9UTB - chains A and B; structure by electron microscopy, 3.59 A resolution.

Chain A:
Molecule: Taste receptor type 1 member 2, Engineered red fluorescent protein mScarlet3
Organism: Homo sapiens
UniProtKB: Q8TE23 (TS1R2_HUMAN); residues 26-839 carry their UniProt numbers (814 of 1049 residues fall inside the UniProt entry; the rest is not from it)
Amino-acid sequence (1078 residues; each row starts with the number of its first residue; numbers below 1 keep their minus sign (Met-3 is residue -3)):
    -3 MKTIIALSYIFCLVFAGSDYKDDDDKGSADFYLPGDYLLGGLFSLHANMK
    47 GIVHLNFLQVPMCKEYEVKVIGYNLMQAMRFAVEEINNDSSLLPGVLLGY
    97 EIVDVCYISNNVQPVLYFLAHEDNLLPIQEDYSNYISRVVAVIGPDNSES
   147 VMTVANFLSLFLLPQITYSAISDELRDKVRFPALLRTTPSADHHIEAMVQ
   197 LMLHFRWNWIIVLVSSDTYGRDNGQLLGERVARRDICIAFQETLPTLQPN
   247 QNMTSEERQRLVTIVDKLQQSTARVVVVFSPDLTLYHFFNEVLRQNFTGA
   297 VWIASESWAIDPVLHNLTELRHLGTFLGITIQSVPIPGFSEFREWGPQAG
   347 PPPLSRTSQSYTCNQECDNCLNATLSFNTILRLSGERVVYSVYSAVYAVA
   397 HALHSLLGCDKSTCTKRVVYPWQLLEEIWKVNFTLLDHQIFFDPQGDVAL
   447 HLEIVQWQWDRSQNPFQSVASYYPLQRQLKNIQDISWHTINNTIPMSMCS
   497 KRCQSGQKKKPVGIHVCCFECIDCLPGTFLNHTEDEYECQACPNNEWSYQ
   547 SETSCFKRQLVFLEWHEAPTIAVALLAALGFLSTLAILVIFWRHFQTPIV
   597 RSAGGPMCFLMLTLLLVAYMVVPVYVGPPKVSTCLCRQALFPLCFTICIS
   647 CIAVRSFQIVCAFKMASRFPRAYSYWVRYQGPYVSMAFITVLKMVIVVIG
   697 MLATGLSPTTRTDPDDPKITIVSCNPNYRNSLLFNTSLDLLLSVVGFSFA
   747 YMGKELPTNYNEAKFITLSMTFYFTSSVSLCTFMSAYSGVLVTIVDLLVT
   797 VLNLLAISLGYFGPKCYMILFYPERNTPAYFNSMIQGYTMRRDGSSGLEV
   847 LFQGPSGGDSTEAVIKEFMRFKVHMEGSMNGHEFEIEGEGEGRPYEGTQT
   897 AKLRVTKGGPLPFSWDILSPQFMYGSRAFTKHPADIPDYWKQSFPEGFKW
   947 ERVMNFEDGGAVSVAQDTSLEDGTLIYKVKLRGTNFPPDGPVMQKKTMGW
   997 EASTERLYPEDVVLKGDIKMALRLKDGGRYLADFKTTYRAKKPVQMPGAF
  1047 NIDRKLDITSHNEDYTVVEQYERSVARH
Unresolved in the structure: -3 to 25, 45-56, 343-357, 834-1074
Disulfides: Cys59-Cys102, Cys233-Cys513, Cys363-Cys366, Cys405-Cys410, Cys495-Cys514, Cys499-Cys517, Cys520-Cys535, Cys538-Cys551, Cys630-Cys720
Construct notes: initiating methionine (-3); expression tag (-2 to 25)

Chain B:
Molecule: Taste receptor type 1 member 3, mNeonGreen
Organism: Homo sapiens
UniProtKB: chimeric construct of Q7RTX0, A0A1S4NYF2: residues 21-852 from Q7RTX0 (TS1R3_HUMAN) positions 21-852 (same numbers); residues 868-1102 from A0A1S4NYF2 positions 26-260 (UniProt number = residue number - 842)
Amino-acid sequence (1130 residues; numbered -7 to 1122; the number before each row is that of its first residue; numbers below 1 keep their minus sign (Met-7 is residue -7)):
    -7 MKTIIALSYIFCLVFAGSDYKDDDDKGSAPLCLSQQLRMKGDYVLGGLFP
    43 LGEAEEAGLRSRTRPSSPVCTRFSSNGLLWALAMKMAVEEINNKSDLLPG
    93 LRLGYDLFDTCSEPVVAMKPSLMFLAKAGSRDIAAYCNYTQYQPRVLAVI
   143 GPHSSELAMVTGKFFSFFLMPQVSYGASMELLSARETFPSFFRTVPSDRV
   193 QLTAAAELLQEFGWNWVAALGSDDEYGRQGLSIFSALAAARGICIAHEGL
   243 VPLPRADDSRLGKVQDVLHQVNQSSVQVVLLFASVHAAHALFNYSISSRL
   293 SPKVWVASEAWLTSDLVMGLPGMAQMGTVLGFLQRGAQLHEFPQYVKTHL
   343 ALATDPAFCSALGEREQGLEEDVVGQRCPQCDCITLQNVSAGLNHHQTFS
   393 VYAAVYSVAQALHNTLQCNASGCPAQDPVKPWQLLENMYNLTFHVGGLPL
   443 RFDSSGNVDMEYDLKLWVWQGSVPRLHDVGRFNGSLRTERLKIRWHTSDN
   493 QKPVSRCSRQCQEGQVRRVKGFHSCCYDCVDCEAGSYRQNPDDIACTFCG
   543 QDEWSPERSTRCFRRRSRFLAWGEPAVLLLLLLLSLALGLVLAALGLFVH
   593 HRDSPLVQASGGPLACFGLVCLGLVCLSVLLFPGQPSPARCLAQQPLSHL
   643 PLTGCLSTLFLQAAEIFVESELPLSWADRLSGCLRGPWAWLVVLLAMLVE
   693 VALCTWYLVAFPPEVVTDWHMLPTEALVHCRTRSWVSFGLAHATNATLAF
   743 LCFLGTFLVRSQPGCYNRARGLTFAMLAYFITWVSFVPLLANVQVVLRPA
   793 VQMGALLLCVLGILAAFHLPRCYLLMRQPGLNTPEFFLGGGPGDAQGQND
   843 GNTGNQGKHEGSSGLEVLFQGPSGGVSKGEEDNMASLPATHELHIFGSIN
   893 GVDFDMVGQGTGNPNDGYEELNLKSTKGDLQFSPWILVPHIGYGFHQYLP
   943 YPDGMSPFQAAMVDGSGYQVHRTMQFEDGASLTVNYRYTYEGSHIKGEAQ
   993 VKGTGFPADGPVMTNSLTAADWCRSKKTYPNDKTIISTFKWSYTTGNGKR
  1043 YRSTARTTYTFAKPMAANYLKNQPMYVFRKTELKHSKTELNFKEWQKAFT
  1093 DVMGMDELYKGSENLYFQSSGHHHHHHHHH
Unresolved in the structure: -7 to 21, 825-1122
Disulfides: Cys24-Cys351, Cys62-Cys103, Cys236-Cys517, Cys370-Cys373, Cys410-Cys415, Cys499-Cys518, Cys503-Cys521, Cys524-Cys538, Cys541-Cys554, Cys633-Cys722
Construct notes: initiating methionine (-7); expression tag (-6 to 20, 1103-1122); linker (853-867)

Chain A / chain B interface:
Residue-residue contacts - 80 pairs, chain A then chain B:
  Pro57(A) - Cys129(B)
  Asn107(A) - Lys155(B)
  Val108(A) - Phe159(B)  hydrophobic
  Gln109(A) - Ala127(B)  hydrogen bond (side chain-backbone)
  Gln109(A) - Tyr128(B)  hydrogen bond (side chain-backbone)
  Gln109(A) - Cys129(B)
  Gln109(A) - Phe159(B)
  Leu112(A) - Ala127(B)
  Leu112(A) - Phe160(B)  hydrophobic
  Tyr113(A) - Ala127(B)
  Asn120(A) - Ala126(B)
  Asn120(A) - Ala127(B)  hydrogen bond (backbone-backbone)
  Leu121(A) - Ala126(B)  hydrophobic
  Leu121(A) - Tyr128(B)
  Leu122(A) - Arg123(B)
  Leu122(A) - Asp124(B)
  Leu122(A) - Ile125(B)  hydrogen bond (backbone-backbone)
  Pro123(A) - Arg123(B)
  Pro123(A) - Asp124(B)
  Ile124(A) - Leu114(B)  hydrophobic
  Ile124(A) - Arg123(B)  hydrogen bond (backbone-side chain)
  Ile124(A) - Ile125(B)  hydrophobic
  Gln125(A) - Lys111(B)  hydrogen bond (backbone-side chain)
  Gln125(A) - Arg123(B)
  Glu126(A) - Pro57(B)
  Glu126(A) - Ser58(B)
  Glu126(A) - Ser59(B)  hydrogen bond (side chain-backbone)
  Glu126(A) - Lys111(B)  salt bridge
  Asp127(A) - Pro57(B)
  Tyr128(A) - Pro57(B)  hydrogen bond (backbone-backbone)
  Ser129(A) - Pro57(B)
  Thr149(A) - Lys155(B)  hydrogen bond
  Asn152(A) - Val152(B)
  Phe153(A) - Met110(B)  hydrophobic
  Phe153(A) - Phe156(B)  hydrophobic
  Ser155(A) - Arg54(B)
  Leu156(A) - Val107(B)
  Leu156(A) - Met110(B)  hydrophobic
  Leu156(A) - Lys111(B)
  Leu158(A) - Arg54(B)
  Leu158(A) - Thr55(B)
  Leu158(A) - Arg56(B)
  Val175(A) - Leu51(B)
  Arg176(A) - Glu148(B)  salt bridge
  Pro178(A) - Arg54(B)
  Thr214(A) - Leu173(B)
  Arg217(A) - Arg220(B)
  Arg217(A) - Gln221(B)
  Gln221(A) - Leu242(B)
  Phe236(A) - Phe514(B)
  Phe236(A) - His515(B)
  Phe236(A) - Ser516(B)
  Gln237(A) - Phe514(B)  hydrogen bond (backbone-backbone)
  Gln237(A) - His515(B)  hydrogen bond (backbone-side chain)
  Lys263(A) - Ser516(B)
  Lys263(A) - Cys517(B)
  Thr358(A) - Cys129(B)
  Cys359(A) - Cys129(B)  hydrogen bond (backbone-side chain)
  Trp418(A) - Thr55(B)
  Trp418(A) - Arg56(B)
  Trp418(A) - Pro57(B)
  Glu422(A) - Thr55(B)
  Glu422(A) - Arg56(B)  salt bridge
  Ile510(A) - Gln265(B)  hydrogen bond (backbone-side chain)
  Ile510(A) - Ser266(B)
  Phe743(A) - Phe749(B)  hydrophobic
  Tyr747(A) - Phe749(B)  hydrophobic
  Tyr747(A) - Arg752(B)  hydrogen bond (backbone-side chain)
  Lys750(A) - Phe749(B)
  Lys750(A) - Leu750(B)  hydrogen bond (side chain-backbone)
  Lys750(A) - Val751(B)  hydrogen bond (side chain-backbone)
  Lys750(A) - Arg752(B)
  Lys760(A) - Glu663(B)  salt bridge
  Thr763(A) - Leu750(B)
  Leu764(A) - Leu750(B)  hydrophobic
  Thr771(A) - Phe742(B)
  Val774(A) - Val776(B)  hydrophobic
  Thr778(A) - Val776(B)  hydrogen bond (side chain-backbone)
  Thr778(A) - Val779(B)
  Ser781(A) - Pro780(B)
Interface residues without a listed pair, chain A (57 interface residues in all): Ile104, Phe157, Ala235, Glu238, Thr268, Val508, Gly509, His511, Met748, Glu751, Phe768
Interface residues without a listed pair, chain B (51 interface residues in all): Arg52, Thr179, Arg510, Gly513, Ile536, Leu746, Arg762, Ala783

Summary:
The interface between chain A and chain B involves 57 residues on one side and 51 on the other; the contacts
include 17 hydrogen bonds and 4 salt bridges. Polar contacts include Glu126(A)-Lys111(B), Arg176(A)-Glu148(B)
and Glu422(A)-Arg56(B).
Chain A is Taste receptor type 1 member 2, Engineered red fluorescent protein mScarlet3 and chain B is Taste
receptor type 1 member 3, mNeonGreen, both from Homo sapiens; the structure, The full-length human sweet taste
receptor TAS1R2 and TAS1R3 in the sucralose-bound state, was determined by electron microscopy together with
9UT8, 9UT9, 9UTA and 9UTC from the same study.
